PDB entry 4TTQ | X-ray diffraction, 2.20 A resolution | chain A

== Chain A ==
Name: Dephospho-CoA kinase
Organism: Legionella pneumophila subsp. pneumophila
Notes: EC 2.7.1.24
Reference sequence: Q5ZVH3 (COAE_LEGPH); residues 7-207 here correspond to UniProt positions 1-201 (UniProt number = residue number - 6)
Chain sequence (215 residues; each row starts with the number of its first residue; numbers below 1 keep their minus sign (Met-7 is residue -7)):
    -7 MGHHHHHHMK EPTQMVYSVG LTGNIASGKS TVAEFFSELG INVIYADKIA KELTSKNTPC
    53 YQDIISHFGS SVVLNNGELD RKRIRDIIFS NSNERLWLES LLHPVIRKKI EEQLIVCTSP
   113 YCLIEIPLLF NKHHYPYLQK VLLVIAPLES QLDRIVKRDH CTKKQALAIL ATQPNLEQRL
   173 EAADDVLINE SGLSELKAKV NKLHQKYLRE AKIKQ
Disordered / not traced: -7 to 6
Sequence notes: initiating methionine (-7); expression tag (-6 to 6)
Curated features (UniProtKB/Swiss-Prot):
  - binding site (ATP): Ala18 to Thr23
Residues lining bound ligands: ATP (adenosine-5'-triphosphate): Asn16, Ile17, Ala18, Ser19, Gly20, Lys21, Ser22, Thr23, Arg146, Lys149, Arg150, Asn181, Ser183, Gly184, Leu185, Leu188

== Summary ==
Chain A binds ATP. UniProt lists 6 ATP-binding residues.
Chain A is Dephospho-CoA kinase (Legionella pneumophila subsp. pneumophila); the structure, Crystal structure
of Legionella pneumophila dephospho-CoA kinase in complex with ATP, was determined by X-ray diffraction (same
publication as 4TTP and 4TTR).
